2W6H - chains A and E of the 9 polymer chains in the assembly; structure by X-ray diffraction, 5.00 A resolution (low resolution: residue-level contacts below are approximate; hydrogen-bond / salt-bridge calls are withheld).

# Chain A
Name: ATP synthase subunit alpha heart isoform, mitochondrial
Organism: Bos taurus
Notes: EC 3.6.3.14
UniProtKB: P19483 (ATPA1_BOVIN); residues -42 to 510 here correspond to UniProt positions 1-553 (UniProt number = residue number + 43)
Sequence (553 residues; row label = number of the first residue in the row; numbers below 1 keep their minus sign (Met-42 is residue -42)):
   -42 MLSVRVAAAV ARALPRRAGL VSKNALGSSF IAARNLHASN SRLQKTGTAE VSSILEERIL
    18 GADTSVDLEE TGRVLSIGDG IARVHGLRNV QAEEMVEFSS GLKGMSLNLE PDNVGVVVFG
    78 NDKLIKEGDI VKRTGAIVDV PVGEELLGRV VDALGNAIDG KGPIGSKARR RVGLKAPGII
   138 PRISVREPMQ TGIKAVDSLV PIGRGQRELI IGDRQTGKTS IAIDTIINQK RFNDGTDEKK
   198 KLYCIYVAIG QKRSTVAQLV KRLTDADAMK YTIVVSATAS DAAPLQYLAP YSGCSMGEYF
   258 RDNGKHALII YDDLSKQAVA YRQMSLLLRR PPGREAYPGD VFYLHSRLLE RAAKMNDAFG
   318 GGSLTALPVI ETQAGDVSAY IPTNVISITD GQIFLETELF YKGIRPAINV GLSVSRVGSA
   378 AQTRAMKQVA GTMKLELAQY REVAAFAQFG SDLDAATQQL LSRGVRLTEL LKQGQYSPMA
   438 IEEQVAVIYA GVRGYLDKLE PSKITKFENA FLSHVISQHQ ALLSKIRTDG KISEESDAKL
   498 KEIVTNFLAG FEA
Not modelled in the structure: -42 to 23
Curated features (UniProtKB/Swiss-Prot):
  - binding site (ATP): Gln172, Gly174, Lys175, Thr176, Ser177, Gln430, Gln432
  - binding site (Mg(2+)): Thr176, Asp269
  - site: Ser370 (Required for activity)
  - modified residue: Gln1 (Pyrrolidone carboxylic acid), Ser10 (Phosphoserine), Ser22 (Phosphoserine), Ser33 (Phosphoserine), Ser63 (Phosphoserine), Lys80 (N6-acetyllysine), Lys83 (N6-acetyllysine), Lys89 (N6-acetyllysine), Thr91 (Phosphothreonine), Lys118 (N6-acetyllysine), Ser123 (Phosphoserine), Lys124 (N6-acetyllysine), Ser141 (Phosphoserine), Arg161 (Omega-N-methylarginine), Lys187 (N6-acetyllysine), Lys196 (N6-acetyllysine), Lys197 (N6-acetyllysine), Lys218 (N6-acetyllysine), Lys262 (N6-acetyllysine), Lys384 (N6-acetyllysine) and 6 more in UniProt
  - glycosylation: Ser33 (O-linked (GlcNAc) serine)

# Chain E
Name: ATP synthase subunit beta, mitochondrial
Organism: Bos taurus
Notes: EC 3.6.3.14
UniProtKB: P00829 (ATPB_BOVIN); residues -49 to 478 here correspond to UniProt positions 1-528 (UniProt number = residue number + 50)
Sequence (528 residues; row label = number of the first residue in the row; numbers below 1 keep their minus sign (Met-49 is residue -49)):
   -49 MLGLVGRVVA ASASGALRGL SPSAPLPQAQ LLLRAAPAAL QPARDYAAQA SPSPKAGATT
    11 GRIVAVIGAV VDVQFDEGLP PILNALEVQG RETRLVLEVA QHLGESTVRT IAMDGTEGLV
    71 RGQKVLDSGA PIRIPVGPET LGRIMNVIGE PIDERGPIKT KQFAAIHAEA PEFVEMSVEQ
   131 EILVTGIKVV DLLAPYAKGG KIGLFGGAGV GKTVLIMELI NNVAKAHGGY SVFAGVGERT
   191 REGNDLYHEM IESGVINLKD ATSKVALVYG QMNEPPGARA RVALTGLTVA EYFRDQEGQD
   251 VLLFIDNIFR FTQAGSEVSA LLGRIPSAVG YQPTLATDMG TMQERITTTK KGSITSVQAI
   311 YVPADDLTDP APATTFAHLD ATTVLSRAIA ELGIYPAVDP LDSTSRIMDP NIVGSEHYDV
   371 ARGVQKILQD YKSLQDIIAI LGMDELSEED KLTVSRARKI QRFLSQPFQV AEVFTGHLGK
   431 LVPLKETIKG FQQILAGEYD HLPEQAFYMV GPIEEAVAKA DKLAEEHS
Not modelled in the structure: -49 to 8, 475-478
Curated features (UniProtKB/Swiss-Prot):
  - binding site (ADP): Gly159, Val160, Gly161, Lys162, Thr163, Val164
  - binding site (ATP): Gly159, Gly161, Lys162, Thr163, Val164, Arg189
  - binding site (phosphate): Gly159, Val160, Gly161, Lys162, Thr163
  - binding site (Mg(2+)): Thr163, Glu188
  - modified residue: Lys74 (N6-acetyllysine), Lys111 (N6-acetyllysine), Lys148 (N6-acetyllysine), Lys209 (N6-acetyllysine), Lys214 (N6-acetyllysine), Thr262 (Phosphothreonine), Ser365 (Phosphoserine), Lys376 (N6-acetyllysine), Ser383 (Phosphoserine), Lys430 (N6-acetyllysine), Lys435 (N6-acetyllysine), Lys472 (N6-acetyllysine)
  - glycosylation: Ser56 (O-linked (GlcNAc) serine)

# Chain A / chain E interface
Pairs across the interface (70; chain A residue first):
  Gly43(A) with Arg71(E)
  Leu44(A) with Arg71(E)
  Arg45(A) with Arg71(E)
  Asn46(A) with Val70(E)
  Val47(A) with Leu69(E); Val70(E)
  Gln48(A) with Gly68(E); Leu69(E); Val70(E)
  Ala49(A) with Thr66(E); Gly68(E); Leu69(E)
  Asn65(A) with Val16(E); Ile17(E)
  Leu66(A) with Ala15(E); Val16(E)
  Glu67(A) with Val14(E); Ile17(E); Arg71(E)
  Pro68(A) with Val14(E); Ala15(E)
  Asn70(A) with Arg71(E)
  Val71(A) with Arg71(E)
  Lys132(A) with Asp64(E)
  Ala133(A) with Asn223(E)
  Pro134(A) with Thr190(E)
  Gly135(A) with Thr190(E)
  Ile136(A) with Ile94(E); Ile102(E); Thr190(E); Asn194(E); Tyr219(E)
  Ile137(A) with Ile102(E); Asp103(E); Glu104(E); Tyr197(E)
  Arg139(A) with Thr190(E); Arg191(E); Asn194(E)
  Ser141(A) with Asp195(E)
  Arg287(A) with Ile17(E)
  Pro288(A) with Ala270(E); Leu271(E); Gly273(E)
  Gly296(A) with Glu267(E); Ala270(E); Leu271(E)
  Asp297(A) with Leu271(E)
  Phe299(A) with Met222(E); Arg229(E); Glu267(E)
  Tyr300(A) with Gly65(E); Asn223(E); Glu224(E); Pro225(E)
  Ser303(A) with Met222(E); Asn223(E)
  Glu307(A) with Arg189(E); Thr190(E); Asn223(E)
  Ser335(A) with Ala314(E)
  Ser344(A) with Arg189(E); Met222(E)
  Ile345(A) with Arg189(E); Met222(E)
  Thr346(A) with Arg189(E)
  Asp347(A) with Arg191(E)
  Arg373(A) with Arg189(E); Glu192(E)
  Val374(A) with Arg191(E)
Also at the interface, not in a pair above, chain A (44 interface residues in all): Glu50, Leu64, Ile140, Arg164, Pro289, Gly290, Arg304, Ile343
Also at the interface, not in a pair above, chain E (39 interface residues in all): Gly18, Glu67, Gly193, Gln221, Pro226, Pro276

# In short
The interface between chain A and chain E involves 44 residues on one side and 39 on the other. Curated
annotation (UniProt) lists 7 ATP-binding residues and Mg2+-binding residues Thr176(A) and Asp269(A) on chain
A; 6 ADP-binding residues and 6 ATP-binding residues on chain E.
Here chain A is ATP synthase subunit alpha heart isoform, mitochondrial and chain E is ATP synthase subunit
beta, mitochondrial, both from Bos taurus. Entry 2W6H (Low resolution structures of bovine mitochondrial
F1-ATPase during controlled dehydration: Hydration State 4A) was determined by X-ray diffraction (same
publication as 2W6E, 2W6F, 2W6G, 2W6I and 2W6J).
